7NUQ - chains 2 and 3 of the 5 polymer chains in the assembly; structure by electron microscopy, 2.80 A resolution.

== Chain 2 ==
Protein: Genome polyprotein
Organism: Human rhinovirus 14
Notes: EC 3.4.22.29, 3.6.1.15, 3.4.22.28, 2.7.7.48
UniProt: P03303 (POLG_HRV14); residues 1-262 here correspond to UniProt positions 70-331 (UniProt number = residue number + 69)
Sequence (262 residues; each row starts with the number of its first residue):
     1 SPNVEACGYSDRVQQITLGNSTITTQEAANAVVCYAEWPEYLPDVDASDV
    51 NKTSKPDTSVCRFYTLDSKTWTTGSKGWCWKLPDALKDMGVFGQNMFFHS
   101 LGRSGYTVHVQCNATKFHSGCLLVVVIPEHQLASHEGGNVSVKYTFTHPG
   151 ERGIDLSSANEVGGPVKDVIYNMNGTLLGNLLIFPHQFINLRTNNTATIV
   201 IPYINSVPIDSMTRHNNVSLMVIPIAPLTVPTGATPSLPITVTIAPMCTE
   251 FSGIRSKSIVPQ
Not modelled in the structure: 1-6
Curated features (UniProtKB/Swiss-Prot):
  - site: Q262 (Cleavage)

== Chain 3 ==
Protein: Genome polyprotein
Organism: Human rhinovirus 14
Notes: EC 3.4.22.29, 3.6.1.15, 3.4.22.28, 2.7.7.48
UniProt: P03303 (POLG_HRV14); residues 1-236 here correspond to UniProt positions 332-567 (UniProt number = residue number + 331)
Sequence (236 residues; numbered 1 to 236; the number before each row is that of its first residue):
     1 GLPTTTLPGSGQFLTTDDRQSPSALPNYEPTPRIHIPGKVHNLLEIIQVD
    51 TLIPMNNTHTKDEVNSYLIPLNANRQNEQVFGTNLFIGDGVFKTTLLGEI
   101 VQYYTHWSGSLRFSLMYTGPALSSAKLILAYTPPGARGPQDRREAMLGTH
   151 VVWDIGLQSTIVMTIPWTSGVQFRYTDPDTYTSAGFLSCWYQTSLILPPE
   201 TTGQVYLLSFISACPDFKLRLMKDTQTISQTVALTE
Curated features (UniProtKB/Swiss-Prot):
  - region: A233 to E236 (Amphipathic alpha-helix)

== Chain 2 / chain 3 interface ==
Contacting residue pairs (72; chain 2 residue first):
  Y35(2) - G38(3)
  E37(2) - H35(3)  salt bridge
  E37(2) - P37(3)
  D46(2) - R33(3)
  D46(2) - I34(3)
  K116(2) - P120(3)
  K116(2) - A121(3)  hydrogen bond (backbone-backbone)
  K116(2) - L122(3)  hydrogen bond (backbone-backbone)
  F117(2) - P120(3)
  F117(2) - L122(3)  hydrophobic
  F117(2) - P198(3)  hydrophobic
  F117(2) - P199(3)
  F117(2) - T201(3)
  H118(2) - P120(3)
  S119(2) - T118(3)  hydrogen bond (side chain-backbone)
  S119(2) - G119(3)
  S119(2) - P120(3)
  G120(2) - T118(3)  hydrogen bond (backbone-backbone)
  C121(2) - M116(3)  hydrophobic
  C121(2) - T118(3)
  C121(2) - L208(3)  hydrophobic
  N139(2) - T235(3)
  N139(2) - E236(3)
  I170(2) - D62(3)
  I170(2) - E63(3)
  I170(2) - V64(3)  hydrophobic
  L177(2) - Y67(3)
  L177(2) - T94(3)
  L178(2) - V64(3)  hydrophobic
  G179(2) - T51(3)
  G179(2) - L52(3)  hydrogen bond (backbone-backbone)
  G179(2) - Y67(3)  hydrogen bond (backbone-side chain)
  N180(2) - T94(3)  hydrogen bond (side chain-backbone)
  N180(2) - T95(3)
  N180(2) - L96(3)  hydrogen bond (side chain-backbone)
  L182(2) - V49(3)
  L182(2) - D50(3)
  L182(2) - T51(3)
  L182(2) - L52(3)  hydrophobic
  L182(2) - F210(3)  hydrophobic
  I183(2) - I46(3)
  I183(2) - V49(3)  hydrophobic
  I183(2) - L96(3)  hydrophobic
  F188(2) - M116(3)  hydrophobic
  F188(2) - F210(3)  hydrophobic
  N190(2) - Y117(3)  hydrogen bond (side chain-backbone)
  N190(2) - T118(3)
  N190(2) - S159(3)
  R192(2) - Y117(3)
  R192(2) - G119(3)
  R192(2) - P120(3)
  R192(2) - A121(3)
  R192(2) - I155(3)
  R192(2) - G156(3)  hydrogen bond (side chain-backbone)
  R192(2) - S159(3)
  T193(2) - S159(3)  hydrogen bond
  I204(2) - P37(3)  hydrophobic
  N205(2) - I36(3)
  S206(2) - I34(3)
  V207(2) - I34(3)
  P208(2) - I34(3)
  I225(2) - V64(3)
  I225(2) - L68(3)
  I225(2) - L208(3)  hydrophobic
  A226(2) - L68(3)  hydrophobic
  A226(2) - T118(3)
  P227(2) - L68(3)
  P227(2) - Y206(3)  hydrophobic
  T229(2) - T202(3)
  P231(2) - E200(3)
  T232(2) - E200(3)  hydrogen bond (backbone-backbone)
  T232(2) - T202(3)
Other interface residues (no listed pair), chain 2 (37 interface residues in all): V169, Y171, P202, Y203, P224
Other interface residues (no listed pair), chain 3 (44 interface residues in all): S123, L157, Q158, Q204, V205

== Overview ==
37 residues of chain 2 face 44 of chain 3 across their interface, with 12 hydrogen bonds and 1 salt bridge.
Polar pairs include E37(2)-H35(3), S119(2)-T118(3) and G179(2)-Y67(3).
Here chain 2 is Genome polyprotein and chain 3 is Genome polyprotein, both from Human rhinovirus 14. Entry
7NUQ (Rhinovirus 14 virion-like at pH 6.2) was determined by electron microscopy, deposited together with
7BG6, 7BG7, 7NUL, 7NUM, 7NUN and 7NUO.
